Entry 9UDF (electron microscopy, 2.93 A resolution); this record covers chains C and F of the 6 polymer chains in the assembly.

# Chain C
Protein: Na(+)-translocating NADH-quinone reductase subunit C
Organism: Vibrio cholerae O395
Notes: EC 7.2.1.1
Reference sequence: A5F5Y7 (NQRC_VIBC3); residue numbers follow UniProt; this construct covers 1-257
Chain sequence (257 residues; each row starts with the number of its first residue):
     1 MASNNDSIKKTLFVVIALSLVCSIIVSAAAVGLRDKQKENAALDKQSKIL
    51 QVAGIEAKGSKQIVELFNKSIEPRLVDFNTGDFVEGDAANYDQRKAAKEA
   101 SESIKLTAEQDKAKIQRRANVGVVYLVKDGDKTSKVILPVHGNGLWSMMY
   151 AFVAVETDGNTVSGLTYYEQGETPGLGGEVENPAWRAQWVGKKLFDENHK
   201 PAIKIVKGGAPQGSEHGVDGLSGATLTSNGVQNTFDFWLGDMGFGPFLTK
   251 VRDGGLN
Disordered / not traced: 1-5
Metal / ion sites: Ca2+: Lys112, His141
Ligand contacts: FMN (flavin mononucleotide): Ile205, Asp219, Gly220, Leu221, Ser222, Gly223, Ala224, Thr225, Leu226, Ser228
Curated features (UniProtKB/Swiss-Prot):
  - modified residue: Thr225 (FMN phosphoryl threonine)
  - mutagenesis: His216 (H216L: Decrease in FMN binding), Thr225 (T225L: Loss of FMN binding)
What the authors report for this chain:
  - conformationally variable residues (domain motion): Glu169 to Gly177

# Chain F
Protein: Na(+)-translocating NADH-quinone reductase subunit F
Organism: Vibrio cholerae O395
Notes: EC 7.2.1.1
Reference sequence: A5F5Y4 (NQRF_VIBC3); residue numbers follow UniProt; this construct covers 1-408
Chain sequence (414 residues; numbered 1 to 414; the number before each row is that of its first residue):
     1 MSTIIFGVVMFTLIILALVLVILFAKSKLVPTGDITISINGDPEKAIVTQ
    51 PGGKLLTALAGAGVFVSSACGGGGSCGQCRVKIKSGGGDILPTELDHISK
   101 GEAREGERLACQVAVKADMDLELPEEIFGVKKWECTVISNDNKATFIKEL
   151 KLAIPDGESVPFRAGGYIQIEAPAHHVKYADFDVPEKYRGDWDKFNLFRY
   201 ESKVDEPIIRAYSMANYPEEFGIIMLNVRIATPPPNNPNVPPGQMSSYIW
   251 SLKAGDKCTISGPFGEFFAKDTDAEMVFIGGGAGMAPMRSHIFDQLKRLK
   301 SKRKMSYWYGARSKREMFYVEDFDGLAAENDNFVWHCALSDPQPEDNWTG
   351 YTGFIHNVLYENYLKDHEAPEDCEYYMCGPPMMNAAVINMLKNLGVEEEN
   401 ILLDDFGGHHHHHH
Disordered / not traced: 409-414
Differences from the reference sequence: expression tag (409-414)
Metal / ion sites: 2Fe-2S cluster Fe: Cys76, Cys79, Cys111
Ligand contacts:
  - FAD (flavin-adenine dinucleotide): Tyr167, Arg210, Ala211, Tyr212, Ser213, Asn227, Val228, Arg229, Ala231, Thr232, Pro233, Pro234, Val240, Pro241, Pro242, Gly243, Gln244, Met245, Ser246, Ala283, Asp404, Asp405, Phe406, Gly407
  - 2Fe-2S cluster (FES): Leu56, Ser67, Ala69, Cys70, Gly71, Gly72, Gly74, Ser75, Cys76, Gly77, Gln78, Cys79, Leu109, Ala110, Cys111
Curated features (UniProtKB/Swiss-Prot):
  - binding site ([2Fe-2S] cluster): Cys70, Cys76, Cys79, Cys111
  - mutagenesis: Cys70 (C70A: Loss of the 2Fe-2S center, but does not affect flavin content. Exhibits very low NADH:quinone oxidoreductase activity), Cys76 (C76A: Loss of the 2Fe-2S center, but does not affect flavin content. Exhibits very low NADH:quinone oxidoreductase activity), Cys79 (C79A: Loss of the 2Fe-2S center, but does not affect flavin content. Exhibits very low NADH:quinone oxidoreductase activity), Cys111 (C111A: Loss of the 2Fe-2S center, but does not affect flavin content. Exhibits very low NADH:quinone oxidoreductase activity), Arg210 (R210L: Decreases flavin content, but does not affect the 2Fe-2S center. Exhibits very low NADH:quinone oxidoreductase activity), Tyr212 (Y212L: Decreases flavin content, but does not affect the 2Fe-2S center. Exhibits very low NADH:quinone oxidoreductase activity), Ser246 (S246A: Decreases flavin content, but does not affect the 2Fe-2S center. Exhibits very low NADH:quinone oxidoreductase activity)

# Interface between chain C and chain F
Contacting residue pairs (12):
  Leu12(C) - Leu23(F)  hydrophobic
  Val15(C) - Ile15(F)  hydrophobic
  Val15(C) - Val19(F)  hydrophobic
  Ile16(C) - Thr12(F)
  Ser19(C) - Ile15(F)
  Leu20(C) - Val8(F)  hydrophobic
  Leu20(C) - Thr12(F)
  Ser23(C) - Val8(F)
  Ser23(C) - Phe11(F)
  Ile24(C) - Val8(F)  hydrophobic
  Val31(C) - Thr3(F)
  Val31(C) - Ile4(F)  hydrophobic
Other interface residues (no listed pair), chain C (11 interface residues in all): Ile8, Thr11, Ser27
Other interface residues (no listed pair), chain F (10 interface residues in all): Gly7, Leu16

# In short
The interface between chain C and chain F involves 11 residues on one side and 10 on the other. Bound to chain
C: flavin mononucleotide. Bound to chain F: 2Fe-2S cluster and flavin-adenine dinucleotide. From the paper:
conformational variability at Glu169(C).
Chain C is Na(+)-translocating NADH-quinone reductase subunit C and chain F is Na(+)-translocating
NADH-quinone reductase subunit F, both from Vibrio cholerae O395; the structure, Cryo-EM structure of
Na+-translocating NADH-ubiquinone oxidoreductase NqrB-G141A mutant from Vibrio cholerae reduced by NADH, with
bound ..., was determined by electron microscopy together with 9U5G, 9UD3, 9UD4, 9UD5, 9UD6, 9UD8 and 4
further entries from the same study.
